Entry 5FKL (X-ray diffraction, 1.90 A resolution); this record covers chain A.

# Chain A
Name: Tetracycline repressor, class D
Organism: Escherichia coli
UniProt: C6G9U5 (C6G9U5_ECOLX); numbering as in UniProt (aligned over 3-208)
Chain sequence (207 residues; row label = number of the first residue in the row):
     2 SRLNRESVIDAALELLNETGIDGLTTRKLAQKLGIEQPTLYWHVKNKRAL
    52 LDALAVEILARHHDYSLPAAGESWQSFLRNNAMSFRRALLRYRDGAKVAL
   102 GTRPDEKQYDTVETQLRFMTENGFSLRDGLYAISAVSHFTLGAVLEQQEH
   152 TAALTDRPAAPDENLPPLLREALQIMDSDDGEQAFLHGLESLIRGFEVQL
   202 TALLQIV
Unresolved in the structure: 160-163
Sequence notes: expression tag (2); engineered mutation Ala100 (His in C6G9U5)
Ligand contacts: 5a,6-anhydrotetracycline (TDC): Leu60, His64, Ser67, Asn82, Phe86, Thr103, Arg104, Pro105, Gln109, Thr112, Val113, Gln116, Leu117, Leu131, Ile134, Ser138, Leu170, Ala173, Leu174, Met177

# In short
Ligands of chain A: 5a,6-anhydrotetracycline.
Chain A is Tetracycline repressor, class D (Escherichia coli); the structure, TetR(D) H100A mutant in complex
with anhydrotetracycline and magnesium, was determined by X-ray diffraction (same publication as 5FKK, 5FKM,
5FKN and 5FKO).
